4NU5 - chains A and B; structure by X-ray diffraction, 2.35 A resolution.

== Chain A (and B) ==
Protein: Phosphonate dehydrogenase
Organism: Pseudomonas stutzeri
Notes: EC 1.20.1.1; chain B of this document is another copy of the same molecule, construct and numbering; everything in this record applies to it too
Reference sequence: O69054 (PTXD_PSEST); residues 1-329 here = UniProt positions 1-329
Sequence (329 residues; each row starts with the number of its first residue):
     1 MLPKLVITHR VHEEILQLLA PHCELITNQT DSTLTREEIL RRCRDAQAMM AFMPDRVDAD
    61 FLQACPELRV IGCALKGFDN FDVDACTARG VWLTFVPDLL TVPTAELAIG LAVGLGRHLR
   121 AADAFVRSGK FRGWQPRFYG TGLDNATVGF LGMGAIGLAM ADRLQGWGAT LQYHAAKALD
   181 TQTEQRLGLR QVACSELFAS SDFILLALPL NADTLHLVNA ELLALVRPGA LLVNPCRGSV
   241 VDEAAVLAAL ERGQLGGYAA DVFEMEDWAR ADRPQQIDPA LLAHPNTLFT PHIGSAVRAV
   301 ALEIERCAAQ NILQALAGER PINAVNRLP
Not modelled in the structure: 1 (chain B: 1-3, 328-329)
Sequence notes: conflict Glu13 (Asp in O69054), Ile26 (Met in O69054), Ile71 (Val in O69054), Lys130 (Glu in O69054), Arg132 (Gln in O69054), Arg137 (Gln in O69054), Phe150 (Ile in O69054), Ala175 (Glu in O69054), Leu215 (Gln in O69054), Gln275 (Arg in O69054), Gln276 (Leu in O69054), Leu313 (Ile in O69054), Ala315 (Val in O69054), Glu319 (Ala in O69054), Val325 (Ala in O69054); engineered mutation Ala301 (Arg in O69054)
Ligand contacts: NAD (nicotinamide-adenine-dinucleotide): Lys76, Gly77, Asp79, Leu100, Thr101, Thr104, Leu151, Gly152, Met153, Gly154, Ala155, Ile156, Gly157, His174, Ala175, Ala176, Lys177, Ala207, Leu208, Pro209, Thr214, Leu217, Pro235, Cys236, Arg237, Asp261, Val262, His292, Gly294, Ser295
Reported in the primary citation:
  - mutagenesis - R301A (100-fold): decreased catalytic activity (citing earlier work)
  - mutagenesis - H292A, H292G: abolished catalytic activity
  - catalytic residues: His292 (proposed by the authors, not directly observed)

== How chain A and chain B interact ==
Residue-residue contacts (107; chain A residue first):
  Asp31(A) with Pro136(B)
  Met53(A) with Trp134(B), hydrophobic
  Pro54(A) with Trp134(B)
  Val102(A) with Asp144(B)
  Pro103(A) with Arg117(B), hydrogen bond (backbone-side chain)
  Glu106(A) with Val113(B); Arg117(B); Gly142(B); Leu143(B), hydrogen bond (side chain-backbone); Asp144(B), hydrogen bond (side chain-backbone); Trp167(B)
  Leu107(A) with Arg117(B)
  Ile109(A) with Trp167(B), hydrophobic
  Gly110(A) with Val113(B)
  Leu111(A) with Leu119(B), hydrophobic
  Val113(A) with Glu106(B); Gly110(B)
  Arg117(A) with Pro103(B), hydrogen bond (side chain-backbone); Leu107(B); Ile293(B), hydrogen bond (side chain-backbone); Gly294(B), hydrogen bond (side chain-backbone)
  Leu119(A) with Leu111(B), hydrophobic; Leu119(B), hydrophobic; Leu288(B), hydrophobic; Thr290(B)
  Arg120(A) with Asp123(B), salt bridge; Arg127(B)
  Ala122(A) with Phe289(B); Thr290(B); Pro291(B)
  Asp123(A) with Arg120(B), salt bridge; Leu288(B); Phe289(B), hydrogen bond (side chain-backbone)
  Phe125(A) with Pro291(B), hydrophobic
  Val126(A) with Phe263(B), hydrophobic; Ile277(B), hydrophobic; Leu282(B); Phe289(B), hydrophobic; Thr290(B); Pro291(B)
  Arg127(A) with Arg120(B); Leu282(B)
  Phe131(A) with Phe263(B), hydrophobic; Met265(B); Glu266(B); Pro291(B), hydrophobic
  Gly133(A) with Glu266(B)
  Trp134(A) with His9(B); Met53(B), hydrophobic; Pro54(B); Glu266(B); His292(B)
  Pro136(A) with Asp31(B)
  Phe138(A) with Pro291(B), hydrophobic; Ile293(B), hydrophobic; Ala296(B)
  Tyr139(A) with Ala296(B); Arg298(B)
  Gly140(A) with Ala296(B), hydrogen bond (backbone-backbone); Val297(B)
  Gly142(A) with Glu106(B)
  Leu143(A) with Glu106(B), hydrogen bond (backbone-side chain)
  Asp144(A) with Val102(B); Glu106(B), hydrogen bond (backbone-side chain)
  Asp162(A) with Gly166(B)
  Arg163(A) with Arg163(B); Gly166(B); Trp167(B), hydrogen bond (backbone-side chain)
  Gly166(A) with Arg163(B), hydrogen bond (backbone-side chain)
  Trp167(A) with Glu106(B); Ile109(B), hydrophobic; Arg163(B), hydrogen bond (side chain-backbone)
  Phe263(A) with Val126(B), hydrophobic; Phe131(B), hydrophobic
  Met265(A) with Phe131(B); Arg132(B); Gly133(B)
  Glu266(A) with Phe131(B); Gly133(B); Trp134(B)
  Leu282(A) with Val126(B); Arg127(B)
  Leu288(A) with Asp123(B)
  Phe289(A) with Ala122(B); Asp123(B), hydrogen bond (backbone-side chain); Val126(B), hydrophobic
  Thr290(A) with Leu119(B); Val126(B)
  Pro291(A) with Ala122(B); Phe125(B), hydrophobic; Val126(B); Phe131(B); Phe138(B), hydrophobic
  His292(A) with Phe131(B); Trp134(B)
  Ile293(A) with Arg117(B), hydrogen bond (backbone-side chain); Arg137(B); Phe138(B), hydrophobic
  Gly294(A) with Arg117(B), hydrogen bond (backbone-side chain)
  Ala296(A) with Arg137(B); Phe138(B); Tyr139(B); Gly140(B), hydrogen bond (backbone-backbone)
  Val297(A) with Tyr139(B); Gly140(B)
  Arg298(A) with Tyr139(B)
  Ala301(A) with Tyr139(B), hydrophobic
Other interface residues (no listed pair), chain A (57 interface residues in all): His9, Gly129, Arg132, Gln135, Arg137, Gln165, Trp268, Ile277, Ser295
Other interface residues (no listed pair), chain B (58 interface residues in all): Thr33, Phe52, Gly129, Asp162, Trp268, Gln275, Ser295, Ala301

== Summary ==
57 residues of chain A face 58 of chain B across their interface; the contacts include 17 hydrogen bonds and 2
salt bridges. Polar pairs include Arg120(A)-Asp123(B), Pro103(A)-Arg117(B) and Glu106(A)-Leu143(B). Ligands of
chain A: NAD. From the paper: the catalytic residue His292(A); H292A and H292G of chain A abolish catalytic
activity.
Both chains are Phosphonate dehydrogenase (Pseudomonas stutzeri). Entry 4NU5 (Crystal Structure of PTDH R301A)
was determined by X-ray diffraction together with 4NU6 from the same study.
